PDB entry 3EON | X-ray diffraction, 2.55 A resolution | chains A and C of the 4 polymer chains in the assembly

# Chain A (and C)
Protein: Glutaryl-CoA dehydrogenase
From: Burkholderia pseudomallei
Notes: EC 1.3.99.7; chain C of this document is another copy of the same molecule, construct and numbering; everything in this record applies to it too
UniProt: Q3JP94 (Q3JP94_BURP1); residue numbers follow UniProt; this construct covers 1-395
Chain sequence (396 residues; numbered 0 to 395; the number before each row is that of its first residue; numbering starts at 0):
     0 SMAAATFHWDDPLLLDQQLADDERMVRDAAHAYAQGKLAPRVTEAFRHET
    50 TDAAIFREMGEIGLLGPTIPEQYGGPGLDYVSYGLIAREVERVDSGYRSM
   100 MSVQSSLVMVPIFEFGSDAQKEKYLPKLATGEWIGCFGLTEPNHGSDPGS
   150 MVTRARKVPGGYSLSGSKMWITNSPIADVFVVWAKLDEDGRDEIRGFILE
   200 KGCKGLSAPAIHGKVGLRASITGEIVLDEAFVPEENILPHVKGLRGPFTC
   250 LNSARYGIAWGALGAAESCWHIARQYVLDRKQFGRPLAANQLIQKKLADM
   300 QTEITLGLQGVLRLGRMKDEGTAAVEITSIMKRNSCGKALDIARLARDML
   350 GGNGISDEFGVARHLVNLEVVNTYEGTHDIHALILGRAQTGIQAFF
Not modelled in the structure: 0-3, 143-146, 374-377, 395 (chain C: 0-3, 142-147, 354-355, 394-395)
Differences from the reference sequence: expression tag (0)
From the paper describing this entry:
  - conformationally variable residues (side-chain flip): Y373, T376, H377
  - binding site for (3,5-difluorophenyl)methanol: Y373
  - contacts within the chain: W169-Y373 (backbone contact)
  - catalytic residues: E374 (by similarity / conservation)

# Chain A / chain C interface
Contacting residue pairs - 40 pairs, chain A then chain C:
  W169(A) with G351(C); N352(C)
  K213(A) with N352(C)
  V214(A) with N352(C), hydrogen bond (backbone-backbone); A361(C), hydrophobic
  G215(A) with N352(C)
  R343(A) with R343(C); D347(C), salt bridge
  R346(A) with E368(C), salt bridge; V369(C)
  D347(A) with R343(C), salt bridge; T372(C); T376(C)
  M348(A) with T376(C)
  L349(A) with T372(C); T376(C)
  G350(A) with T376(C)
  N352(A) with W169(C); K213(C); V214(C), hydrogen bond (backbone-backbone); G215(C), hydrogen bond (side chain-backbone); V369(C)
  G353(A) with G212(C); V214(C)
  I354(A) with H211(C)
  F358(A) with V214(C), hydrophobic
  A361(A) with V214(C), hydrophobic
  L364(A) with E368(C)
  E368(A) with R346(C), hydrogen bond (backbone-side chain); L364(C)
  V369(A) with R346(C); N352(C)
  T372(A) with L349(C), hydrogen bond (side chain-backbone); G350(C)
  Y373(A) with N352(C)
  D378(A) with L291(C)
  I379(A) with Q281(C)
  F394(A) with F282(C); R284(C); N289(C)
Other interface residues (no listed pair), chain A (30 interface residues in all): N142, G212, L216, Q281, L339, G351, A393
Other interface residues (no listed pair), chain C (32 interface residues in all): R46, I210, R279, K295, L339, G353, F358, H377

# Overview
The interface between chain A and chain C involves 30 residues on one side and 32 on the other, with 5
hydrogen bonds and 3 salt bridges. Among the polar pairs are R343(A)-D347(C), R346(A)-E368(C) and
N352(A)-G215(C). The paper reports the catalytic residue E374(A); a binding site for
(3,5-difluorophenyl)methanol at Y373(A).
Chain A and chain C are both Glutaryl-CoA dehydrogenase (Burkholderia pseudomallei); the structure, 2.55A
crystal structure of native glutaryl-coa dehydrogenase from Burkholderia pseudomallei in complex with a small
molecule, was determined by X-ray diffraction together with 3GQT, 3EOM and 3D6B from the same study.
